PDB entry 6A5Z | X-ray diffraction, 2.95 A resolution | chains D and F of the 4 polymer chains in the assembly

Chain D:
Molecule: Retinoic acid receptor RXR-alpha
Source organism: Homo sapiens
Notes: fragment: ligand binding domain
Reference sequence: P19793 (RXRA_HUMAN); numbering as in UniProt (aligned over 225-462)
Amino-acid sequence (238 residues; numbered 225 to 462; the number before each row is that of its first residue):
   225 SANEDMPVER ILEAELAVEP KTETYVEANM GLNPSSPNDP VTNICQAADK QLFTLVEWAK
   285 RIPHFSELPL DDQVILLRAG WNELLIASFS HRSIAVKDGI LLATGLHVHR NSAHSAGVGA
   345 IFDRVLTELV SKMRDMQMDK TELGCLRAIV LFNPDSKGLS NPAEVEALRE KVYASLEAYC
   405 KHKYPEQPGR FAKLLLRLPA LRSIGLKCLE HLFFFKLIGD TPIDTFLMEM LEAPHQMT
Unresolved in the structure: 225-227, 245-261, 457-462
Residues lining bound ligands: (9cis)-retinoic acid (9CR): Val-265, Ile-268, Ala-271, Ala-272, Gln-275, Trp-305, Asn-306, Leu-309, Ile-310, Phe-313, Arg-316, Leu-325, Leu-326, Ala-327, Val-342, Ile-345, Cys-432, His-435, Leu-436, Phe-439
Swiss-Prot annotation at these positions:
  - region: Arg-348 to Gly-368 (Required for nuclear export)
  - binding site (9-cis-retinoate): Arg-316, Ala-327
  - binding site (all-trans-retinoate): Arg-316, Ala-327
  - modified residue (Phosphoserine): Ser-259, Ser-260
  - mutagenesis: Val-280 (V280A: Abolished ubiquitination and degradation by UBR5), Glu-352 to Thr-462 (No impact on acetylation by EP300), Met-357 to Met-360 (Abolishes nuclear export), Leu-418 to Leu-430 (Abolishes nuclear localization), Glu-434 (E434N/Q/K/A: As a heterodimer with NR1H4, impairs interaction with coactivator NCOA1. Impairs transcriptional activity)
What the authors report for this chain:
  - mutagenesis - E434A: decreased signaling in response to 9cRA and GW4064

Chain F:
Molecule: Nuclear receptor coactivator 1
Reference sequence: B5MCN7 (B5MCN7_HUMAN); residues 628-643 here correspond to UniProt positions 534-549 (UniProt number = residue number - 94)
Amino-acid sequence (16 residues; numbered 628 to 643; the number before each row is that of its first residue):
   628 ERHKILHRLL QEGSPS
Unresolved in the structure: 628-629, 641-643

How chain D and chain F interact:
Pairs across the interface - 26 pairs, chain D then chain F:
  Phe-277(D) / Leu-636(F)  hydrophobic
  Val-280(D) / Leu-633(F)  hydrophobic
  Val-280(D) / Leu-636(F)
  Val-280(D) / Leu-637(F)  hydrophobic
  Lys-284(D) / Leu-636(F)  hydrogen bond (side chain-backbone)
  Lys-284(D) / Leu-637(F)
  Lys-284(D) / Gln-638(F)
  Lys-284(D) / Glu-639(F)
  Phe-289(D) / Leu-637(F)  hydrophobic
  Leu-294(D) / Leu-637(F)  hydrophobic
  Gln-297(D) / Leu-637(F)
  Val-298(D) / Leu-633(F)
  Val-298(D) / His-634(F)
  Val-298(D) / Leu-637(F)  hydrophobic
  Leu-301(D) / Leu-637(F)  hydrophobic
  Arg-302(D) / His-630(F)  hydrogen bond
  Arg-302(D) / Leu-633(F)
  Thr-449(D) / Ile-632(F)
  Phe-450(D) / Ile-632(F)  hydrophobic
  Phe-450(D) / Leu-633(F)  hydrophobic
  Phe-450(D) / Leu-636(F)  hydrophobic
  Glu-453(D) / His-630(F)
  Glu-453(D) / Lys-631(F)  hydrogen bond (side chain-backbone)
  Glu-453(D) / Ile-632(F)  hydrogen bond (side chain-backbone)
  Glu-453(D) / Leu-633(F)  hydrogen bond (side chain-backbone)
  Met-454(D) / Leu-633(F)  hydrophobic
Interface residues without a listed pair, chain D (15 interface residues in all): Asp-295, Glu-456

In short:
Chain D and chain F form an interface of 15 and 9 residues respectively, with 5 hydrogen bonds. Polar contacts
include Lys-284(D)/Leu-636(F), Arg-302(D)/His-630(F) and Glu-453(D)/Lys-631(F). Chain D binds (9cis)-retinoic
acid. From the paper: E434A of chain D reduces signaling in response to 9cRA and GW4064.
Here chain D is Retinoic acid receptor RXR-alpha (Homo sapiens) and chain F is Nuclear receptor coactivator 1.
Entry 6A5Z (Crystal structure of human FXR/RXR-LBD heterodimer bound to HNC180 and 9cRA and SRC1) was
determined by X-ray diffraction together with 6A5W, 6A5X, 6A5Y and 6A60 from the same study.
